Entry 9GF6 (electron microscopy, 3.80 A resolution); this record covers chains L and T of the 11 polymer chains in the assembly.

== Chain L ==
Molecule: Nucleosomal DNA Strand 2
Sequence (152 nucleotides; row label = number of the first residue in the row; numbers below 1 keep their minus sign (DT-81 is residue -81)):
   -81 TGCCGAGGCCGCTCAATTGGTCGTAGACAGCTCTAGCACCGCTTAAACGC
   -31 ACGTACGCGCTGTCCCCCGCGTTTTAACCGCCAAGGGGATTACTCCCTAG
    19 TCTCCAGGCACGTGTCAGATATATACATCCTGTGCATGTACTCGGGATAT
    69 TG
Not modelled in the structure: -81 to -76, 60-70

== Chain T ==
Molecule: Histone H2B type 2-E
From: Homo sapiens
Reference sequence: Q16778 (H2B2E_HUMAN); residues 1-125 here correspond to UniProt positions 2-126 (UniProt number = residue number + 1)
Chain sequence (125 residues; numbered 1 to 125; the number before each row is that of its first residue):
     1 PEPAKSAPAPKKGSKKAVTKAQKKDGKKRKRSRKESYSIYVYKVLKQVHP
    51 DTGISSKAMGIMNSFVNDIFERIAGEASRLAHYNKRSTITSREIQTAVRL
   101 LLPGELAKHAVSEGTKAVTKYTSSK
Not modelled in the structure: 1-30, 124-125

== Interface between chain L and chain T ==
Pairs across the interface - 14 pairs, chain L then chain T:
  DC-54(L) - Ile54(T)  phosphate contact
  DC-54(L) - Ser55(T)  phosphate contact
  DC-54(L) - Ser56(T)  hydrogen bond to the phosphate
  DA-53(L) - Tyr42(T)  sugar contact
  DA-53(L) - Gly53(T)  phosphate contact
  DA-53(L) - Ile54(T)  hydrogen bond to the phosphate
  DG-52(L) - Tyr42(T)  hydrogen bond to the phosphate
  DC-45(L) - Arg33(T)  sugar contact
  DC-34(L) - Ser87(T)  phosphate contact
  DG-33(L) - Arg86(T)  phosphate contact
  DG-33(L) - Ser87(T)  hydrogen bond to the phosphate
  DG-33(L) - Thr88(T)  hydrogen bond to the phosphate
  DG30(L) - Arg31(T)  phosphate contact
  DG30(L) - Ser32(T)  hydrogen bond to the phosphate
Interface residues without a listed pair, chain L (11 interface residues in all): DA-44, DC-32, DC29, DT31
Interface residues without a listed pair, chain T (12 interface residues in all): Lys46

== Summary ==
Chain L and chain T form an interface of 11 and 12 residues respectively, with 6 hydrogen bonds. Polar
contacts include DC-54(L)-Ser56(T), DA-53(L)-Ile54(T) and DG-52(L)-Tyr42(T).
Here chain L is Nucleosomal DNA Strand 2 and chain T is Histone H2B type 2-E (Homo sapiens). Entry 9GF6
(CryoEM structure of the human INO80 core-nucleosome complex state N-6) was determined by electron microscopy.
